Entry 8BQ5 (electron microscopy, 2.73 A resolution); this record covers chains A and J of the 67 polymer chains in the assembly.

# Chain A
Protein: NADH-ubiquinone oxidoreductase chain 3
Organism: Arabidopsis thaliana
Notes: EC 7.1.1.2
UniProt: P92533 (NU3M_ARATH); residues 1-119 here = UniProt positions 1-119
Sequence (119 residues; each row starts with the number of its first residue):
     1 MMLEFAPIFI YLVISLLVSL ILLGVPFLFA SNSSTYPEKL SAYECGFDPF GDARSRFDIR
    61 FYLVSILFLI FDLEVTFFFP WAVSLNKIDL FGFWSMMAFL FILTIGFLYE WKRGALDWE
Disordered / not traced: 30-54
Modified positions: M1 (N-formylmethionine; FME)

# Chain J
Protein: NADH-ubiquinone oxidoreductase chain 6
Organism: Arabidopsis thaliana
Notes: EC 7.1.1.2
UniProt: A0A2P2CLG1 (A0A2P2CLG1_ARATH); numbering as in UniProt (aligned over 1-205)
Sequence (205 residues; row label = number of the first residue in the row):
     1 MILSVLSSLA LVSGLMVVRA KNPVHSVLFF ILVFCDTSGL LLLLGLDFFA MIFLVVYIGA
    61 IAVLFLFVVM MFHIQIAEIH EEVLRYLPVS GIIGLIFWWE MFFILDNESI PLLPTQRNTT
   121 SLRYTVYAGK VRSWTNLETL GNLLYTYYFV WFLVSSLILL VAMIGAIVLT MHRTTKVKRQ
   181 DVFRRNAIDF RRTIMRRTTD PLTIY
Disordered / not traced: 175-205

# How chain A and chain J interact
Contacting residue pairs (84; chain A residue first):
  M2(A) - L42(J)
  M2(A) - G45(J)
  M2(A) - D47(J)
  F5(A) - L42(J)  hydrophobic
  S55(A) - H73(J)  hydrogen bond (backbone-side chain)
  R56(A) - M71(J)
  F57(A) - V68(J)
  F57(A) - M71(J)  hydrophobic
  F57(A) - F72(J)  hydrophobic
  D58(A) - M71(J)
  I59(A) - T170(J)
  I59(A) - H172(J)
  F61(A) - F67(J)
  F61(A) - M71(J)  hydrophobic
  Y62(A) - L64(J)  hydrophobic
  Y62(A) - V68(J)  hydrophobic
  Y62(A) - A166(J)
  Y62(A) - T170(J)
  L63(A) - I167(J)  hydrophobic
  L63(A) - T170(J)
  L63(A) - M171(J)  hydrophobic
  S65(A) - L64(J)
  S65(A) - F67(J)
  I66(A) - L64(J)  hydrophobic
  I66(A) - A166(J)  hydrophobic
  F68(A) - G59(J)
  L69(A) - A60(J)  hydrophobic
  L69(A) - I61(J)  hydrophobic
  I70(A) - L159(J)  hydrophobic
  I70(A) - M163(J)  hydrophobic
  D72(A) - V55(J)
  D72(A) - V56(J)
  D72(A) - A60(J)
  L73(A) - L159(J)  hydrophobic
  T76(A) - I52(J)
  T76(A) - V56(J)
  F77(A) - Y145(J)  hydrogen bond (backbone-side chain)
  F77(A) - F152(J)  hydrophobic
  F79(A) - L137(J)
  P80(A) - F48(J)  hydrophobic
  P80(A) - L137(J)  hydrophobic
  P80(A) - G141(J)
  P80(A) - Y145(J)
  W81(A) - Y145(J)  hydrogen bond (backbone-side chain)
  V83(A) - L137(J)  hydrophobic
  S84(A) - E138(J)
  S84(A) - G141(J)
  S84(A) - N142(J)
  K87(A) - E138(J)
  I88(A) - G141(J)
  I88(A) - T146(J)
  F91(A) - Y145(J)
  F91(A) - T146(J)
  F91(A) - F149(J)  hydrophobic
  G92(A) - Y145(J)
  S95(A) - Y145(J)  hydrogen bond (side chain-backbone)
  S95(A) - F152(J)
  S95(A) - L153(J)
  M96(A) - Y145(J)  hydrophobic
  M96(A) - F152(J)  hydrophobic
  F99(A) - F152(J)  hydrophobic
  F99(A) - L153(J)
  F99(A) - S155(J)
  F99(A) - S156(J)
  I102(A) - S156(J)
  I102(A) - L160(J)  hydrophobic
  L103(A) - S156(J)
  L103(A) - L159(J)  hydrophobic
  G106(A) - L160(J)
  G106(A) - M163(J)
  F107(A) - M163(J)
  Y109(A) - I167(J)
  Y109(A) - V168(J)
  E110(A) - M163(J)
  E110(A) - I167(J)
  K112(A) - R173(J)  hydrogen bond (backbone-side chain)
  R113(A) - I167(J)
  R113(A) - M171(J)
  R113(A) - R173(J)
  G114(A) - M171(J)
  G114(A) - R173(J)
  A115(A) - I167(J)  hydrophobic
  A115(A) - M171(J)  hydrophobic
  E119(A) - T174(J)
Also at the interface, not in a pair above, chain A (44 interface residues in all): N86, A98
Also at the interface, not in a pair above, chain J (45 interface residues in all): L46, M51, R132, W134, L144, L157, I164

# Summary
44 residues of chain A and 45 residues of chain J are in contact, with 5 hydrogen bonds. Polar contacts
include S55(A)-H73(J), F77(A)-Y145(J) and W81(A)-Y145(J).
Chain A is NADH-ubiquinone oxidoreductase chain 3 and chain J is NADH-ubiquinone oxidoreductase chain 6, both
from Arabidopsis thaliana; the structure, Cryo-EM structure of the Arabidopsis thaliana I+III2 supercomplex
(Complete conformation 1 composition), was determined by electron microscopy (same publication as 8BED, 8BEE,
8BEF, 8BEH, 8BEL, 8BEP, 8BPX and 8BQ6).
